8P5R - chains F and L of the 16 polymer chains in the assembly; structure by X-ray diffraction, 4.56 A resolution (low resolution: residue-level contacts below are approximate; hydrogen-bond / salt-bridge calls are withheld).

[Chain F]
Protein: Multifunctional 2-oxoglutarate metabolism enzyme
Source organism: Mycolicibacterium smegmatis MC2 155
Notes: EC 2.2.1.5, 4.1.1.71, 1.2.4.2, 2.3.1.61
UniProtKB: A0R2B1 (KGD_MYCS2); residue numbers follow UniProt; this construct covers 2-1227
Chain sequence (1250 residues; each row starts with the number of its first residue; numbers below 1 keep their minus sign (Met-22 is residue -22)):
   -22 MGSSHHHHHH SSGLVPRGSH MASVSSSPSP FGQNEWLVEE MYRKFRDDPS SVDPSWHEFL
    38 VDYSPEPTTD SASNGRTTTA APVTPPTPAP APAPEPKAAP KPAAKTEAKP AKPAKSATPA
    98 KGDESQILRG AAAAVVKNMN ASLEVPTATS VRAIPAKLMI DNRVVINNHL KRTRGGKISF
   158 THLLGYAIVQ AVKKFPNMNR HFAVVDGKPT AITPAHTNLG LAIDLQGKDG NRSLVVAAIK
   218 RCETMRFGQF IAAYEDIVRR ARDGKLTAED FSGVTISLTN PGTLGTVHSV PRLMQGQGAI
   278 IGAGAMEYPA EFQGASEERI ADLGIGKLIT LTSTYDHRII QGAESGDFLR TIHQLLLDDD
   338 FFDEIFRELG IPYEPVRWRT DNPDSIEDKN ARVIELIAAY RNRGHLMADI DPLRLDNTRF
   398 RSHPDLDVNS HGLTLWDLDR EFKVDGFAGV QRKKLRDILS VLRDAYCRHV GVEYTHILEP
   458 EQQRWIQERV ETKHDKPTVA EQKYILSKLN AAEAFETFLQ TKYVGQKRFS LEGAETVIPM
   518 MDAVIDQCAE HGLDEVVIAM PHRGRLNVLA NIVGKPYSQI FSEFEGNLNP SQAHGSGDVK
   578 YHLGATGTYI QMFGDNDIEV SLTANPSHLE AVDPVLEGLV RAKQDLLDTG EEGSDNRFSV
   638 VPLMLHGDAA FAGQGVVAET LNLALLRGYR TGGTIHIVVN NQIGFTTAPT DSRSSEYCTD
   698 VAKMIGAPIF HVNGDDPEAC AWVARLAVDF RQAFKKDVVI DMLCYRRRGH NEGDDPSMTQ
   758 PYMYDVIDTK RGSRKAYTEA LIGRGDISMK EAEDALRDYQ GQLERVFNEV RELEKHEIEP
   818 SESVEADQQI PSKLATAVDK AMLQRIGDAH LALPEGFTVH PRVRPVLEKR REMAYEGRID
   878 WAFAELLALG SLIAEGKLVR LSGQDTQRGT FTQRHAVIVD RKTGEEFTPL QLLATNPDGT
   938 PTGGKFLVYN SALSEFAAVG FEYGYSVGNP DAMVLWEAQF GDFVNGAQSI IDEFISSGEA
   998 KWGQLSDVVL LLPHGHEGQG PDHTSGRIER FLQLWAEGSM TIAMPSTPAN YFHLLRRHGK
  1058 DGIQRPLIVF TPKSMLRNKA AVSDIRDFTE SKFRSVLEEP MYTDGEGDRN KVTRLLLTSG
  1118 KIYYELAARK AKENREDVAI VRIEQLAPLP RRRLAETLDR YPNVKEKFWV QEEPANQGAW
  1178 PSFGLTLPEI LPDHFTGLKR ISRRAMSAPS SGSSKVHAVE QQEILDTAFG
Disordered / not traced: -22 to 98, 563-570, 815-830
Construct notes: initiating methionine (-22); expression tag (-21 to 1)
Ion coordination: Ca2+: Glu288 (shared with 1 residue of chain B; 1 residue of chain D)
Ligand contacts:
  - thiamine diphosphate (TPP), molecule 1: Arg540, His571, Ser604, His605, Leu606, Gly644, Asp645, Ala646, Ala647, Gln651, Asn678, Ile680, Gly681, Phe682, Arg743, His747
  - thiamine diphosphate (TPP), molecule 2: Gln901, Asp902, Leu950, Glu952, Gln976, Phe980
Swiss-Prot annotation at these positions:
  - active site: His314 (Proton acceptor)
  - binding site (thiamine diphosphate): Arg540, Ser604, Leu606, Asp645, Ala646, Ala647, Asn678
  - binding site (2-oxoglutarate): His579, Ser604, His1020
  - binding site (Mg(2+)): Asp645, Asn678, Ile680
  - binding site (acetyl-CoA): Thr1038, Arg1054, Lys1089, Ser1092, Gln1142, Arg1149, Arg1150
  - mutagenesis: His539 (H539A: Loss of KG decarboxylase activity), His579 (H579A: Loss of KG decarboxylase activity), His747 (H747A: 40-fold decrease in KG decarboxylase activity), Arg781 (R781A: Increase in KG decarboxylase activity), His1020 (H1020A: Loss of KG decarboxylase activity), Glu1034 (E1034A: Loss of activation by acetyl-CoA), Arg1062 (R1062A: Loss of activation by acetyl-CoA)

[Chain L]
Protein: Glycogen accumulation regulator GarA
Source organism: Mycolicibacterium smegmatis MC2 155
UniProtKB: A0QYG2 (GARA_MYCS2); numbering as in UniProt (aligned over 1-158)
Chain sequence (158 residues; row label = number of the first residue in the row):
     1 MTDKDSNLGA DQSEDVTVET TSVFRADFLN ELDAPAAAGT EGAVSGVEGL PSGSALLVVK
    61 RGPNAGSRFL LDQPTTSAGR HPDSDIFLDD VTVSRRHAEF RLEGGEFQVV DVGSLNGTYV
   121 NREPVDSAVL ANGDEVQIGK FRLVFLTGPK SDDSGSNA
Disordered / not traced: 1-50, 148-158
Swiss-Prot annotation at these positions:
  - modified residue (Phosphothreonine): Thr20, Thr21

[Chain F / chain L interface]
Contacting residue pairs (50; chain F residue first):
  Ala477(F) with Tyr119(L)
  Lys480(F) with Leu115(L)
  Tyr481(F) with Thr92(L); Asn116(L); Lys140(L)
  Ser484(F) with Leu115(L); Asn116(L)
  Lys485(F) with Val91(L); Lys140(L)
  Asn487(F) with Leu115(L)
  Ala488(F) with Val91(L)
  Asn548(F) with Val91(L)
  Tyr554(F) with Arg80(L)
  Tyr586(F) with Lys140(L)
  Ile587(F) with Arg61(L); Gly62(L); Lys140(L); Arg142(L)
  Gln588(F) with Arg61(L); Arg142(L)
  Met589(F) with Asn116(L); Tyr119(L); Gln137(L); Gly139(L); Lys140(L); Arg142(L)
  Phe590(F) with Tyr119(L); Arg122(L); Arg142(L)
  Gly591(F) with Arg61(L); Arg142(L)
  Asp592(F) with Arg61(L)
  Asn593(F) with Arg61(L)
  Asp594(F) with Arg61(L)
  Lys787(F) with Gly113(L)
  Asp791(F) with Gly113(L); Ser114(L); Leu115(L)
  Ala792(F) with Leu115(L)
  Arg794(F) with Gly113(L)
  Asp795(F) with Ser94(L); Leu115(L)
  Gln797(F) with Arg95(L)
  Gly798(F) with Arg95(L)
  Gln799(F) with Arg80(L); Val91(L)
  Glu801(F) with His81(L); Arg95(L)
  Arg802(F) with Arg80(L); Asp89(L)
Other interface residues (no listed pair), chain F (30 interface residues in all): Leu483, Glu788
Other interface residues (no listed pair), chain L (22 interface residues in all): Phe87, Asp90, Val93

[Overview]
30 residues of chain F and 22 residues of chain L are in contact. Chain F binds thiamine diphosphate. UniProt
lists active-site residue His314(F), 7 thiamine diphosphate-binding residues, 3 residues binding
2-oxoglutarate and 3 Mg2+-binding residues on chain F.
Here chain F is Multifunctional 2-oxoglutarate metabolism enzyme and chain L is Glycogen accumulation
regulator GarA, both from Mycolicibacterium smegmatis MC2 155. Entry 8P5R (Crystal structure of full-length,
homohexameric 2-oxoglutarate dehydrogenase KGD from Mycobacterium smegmatis in complex with GarA) was
determined by X-ray diffraction, deposited together with 8P5X.
